Entry 6P53 (X-ray diffraction, 1.92 A resolution); this record covers chain A.

Chain A:
Protein: peptidoglycan D, D-transpeptidase PenA
Organism: Neisseria gonorrhoeae
Notes: EC 3.4.16.4
UniProtKB: P08149 (PBP2_NEIGO); aligned to UniProt positions 237-574 over residues 237-574
Sequence (329 residues; each row starts with the number of its first residue; note: 14 numbers in that range are skipped by the numbering (no residue carries them; nothing is unmodelled there)):
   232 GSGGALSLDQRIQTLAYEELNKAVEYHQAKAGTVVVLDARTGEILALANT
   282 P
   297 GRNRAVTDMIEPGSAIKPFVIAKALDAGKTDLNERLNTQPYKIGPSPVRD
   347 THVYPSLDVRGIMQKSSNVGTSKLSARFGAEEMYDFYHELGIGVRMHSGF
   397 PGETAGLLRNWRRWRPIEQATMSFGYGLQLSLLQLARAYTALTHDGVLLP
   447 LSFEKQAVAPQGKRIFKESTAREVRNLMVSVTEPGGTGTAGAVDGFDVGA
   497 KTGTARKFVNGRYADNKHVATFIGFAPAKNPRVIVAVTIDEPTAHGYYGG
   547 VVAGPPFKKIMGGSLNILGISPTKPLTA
Not modelled in the structure: 232-235, 504-512, 574
Differences from the reference sequence: expression tag (232-236); conflict Gly297 (Ala283 in P08149)
UniProt features mapped onto this chain:
  - active site: Ser310 (Acyl-ester intermediate)

In short:
From UniProt: active-site residue Ser310.
Chain A is peptidoglycan D, D-transpeptidase PenA (Neisseria gonorrhoeae); the structure, Crystal structure of
the transpeptidase domain of PBP2 from Neisseria gonorrhoeae in apo form, was determined by X-ray diffraction
(same publication as 6P52, 6P54, 6P55 and 6P56).
